Entry 3O61 (X-ray diffraction, 2.45 A resolution); this record covers chains A and B.

# Chain A (and B)
Name: GDP-mannose pyrophosphatase nudK
Source organism: Escherichia coli
Notes: EC 3.6.1.-; chain B of this document is another copy of the same molecule, construct and numbering; everything in this record applies to it too
UniProt: P37128 (NUDK_ECOLI); numbering as in UniProt (aligned over 1-191)
Amino-acid sequence (191 residues; row label = number of the first residue in the row):
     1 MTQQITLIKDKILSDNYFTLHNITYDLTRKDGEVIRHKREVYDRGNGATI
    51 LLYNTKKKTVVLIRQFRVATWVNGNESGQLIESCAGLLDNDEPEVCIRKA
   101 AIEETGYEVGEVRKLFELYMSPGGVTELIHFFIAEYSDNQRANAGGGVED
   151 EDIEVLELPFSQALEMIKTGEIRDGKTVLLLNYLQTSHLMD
Unresolved in the structure: 147-150 (chain B: 1-2, 149-150)
Construct notes: engineered mutation A100 (Glu in P37128)
Ion coordination: Na+ near T19 (its only coordinating residue here); Mg2+: A85, E104 (together with guanosine-5'-diphosphate-alpha-D-mannose)
Small-molecule neighbours:
  - guanosine-5'-diphosphate-alpha-D-mannose (GDD), molecule 1: Y17, F18, R44, N46, G47, A48, Q65, R67, E82, A85, G86, L87, E104, E127, I129, E151, K176
  - guanosine-5'-diphosphate-alpha-D-mannose (GDD), molecule 2: K38, R39, E40, S121, P122, G123
Curated features (UniProtKB/Swiss-Prot):
  - motif: Q79 to G106 (Nudix box)
  - binding site (GDP-alpha-D-mannose): Y17, K38 to E40, R67, A85 to L87, E104, E127, D150, E151, K176
  - binding site (Mg(2+)): A85, E104, E151
  - mutagenesis: R44 (R44S: Decreases catalytic activity rate by a factor of 53 and substrate affinity by at least 2-fold), E149 (E149A: Does not affect catalytic activity rate and substrate affinity), D150 (D150A: Does not affect catalytic activity rate), E151 (E151A: Decreases catalytic activity rate by a factor of 4, but does not affect substrate affinity), D152 (D152A: Decreases catalytic activity rate by a factor of 2), K176 (K176A: Decreases catalytic activity rate by a factor of 820 and substrate affinity by at least 2-fold)
What the authors report for this chain:
  - binding site for guanosine-5'-diphosphate-alpha-D-mannose: Y17, K38, R39, E40, R44, R67, E127, K176
  - contacts within the chain: D174-K176 (salt bridge)
  - conformationally variable residues (loop rearrangement): Y17
  - specificity-determining residues: K176
  - mutagenesis - R44S, E151A (3 fold), K176A: decreased catalytic activity
  - mutagenesis - E149A, D150A, D152A: unchanged catalytic activity
  - catalytic residues: R44, K176

# Chain A / chain B interface
Contacting residue pairs - 107 pairs, chain A then chain B:
  M1(A) - Q65(B)
  M1(A) - F66(B)
  M1(A) - Q79(B)  hydrogen bond (backbone-side chain)
  M1(A) - E151(B)
  M1(A) - D152(B)  hydrogen bond (backbone-backbone)
  T2(A) - Q79(B)  hydrogen bond (backbone-side chain)
  I5(A) - F66(B)  hydrophobic
  I5(A) - W71(B)
  L7(A) - W71(B)  hydrophobic
  L13(A) - S14(B)
  L13(A) - N16(B)
  S14(A) - L13(B)
  S14(A) - L20(B)
  N16(A) - N22(B)
  N16(A) - E40(B)
  Y17(A) - E40(B)  hydrogen bond (backbone-side chain)
  F18(A) - E40(B)  hydrogen bond (backbone-side chain)
  L20(A) - S14(B)
  L20(A) - Y42(B)
  N22(A) - N16(B)
  Y25(A) - F66(B)  hydrophobic
  Y25(A) - V68(B)  hydrophobic
  R29(A) - E151(B)
  R29(A) - D152(B)  salt bridge
  R39(A) - V68(B)
  E40(A) - N16(B)
  E40(A) - Y17(B)  hydrogen bond (side chain-backbone)
  E40(A) - F18(B)  hydrogen bond (side chain-backbone)
  E40(A) - Y42(B)  hydrogen bond
  Y42(A) - L20(B)
  Y42(A) - E40(B)  hydrogen bond
  Y42(A) - Y42(B)  hydrophobic
  Y42(A) - G124(B)
  R44(A) - G123(B)
  R44(A) - G124(B)
  N46(A) - N73(B)  hydrogen bond
  F66(A) - I5(B)  hydrophobic
  F66(A) - Y25(B)  hydrophobic
  R67(A) - P122(B)
  V68(A) - Y25(B)  hydrophobic
  V68(A) - R39(B)
  V68(A) - V41(B)  hydrophobic
  A69(A) - V41(B)  hydrophobic
  A69(A) - V125(B)
  A69(A) - T126(B)
  T70(A) - Y119(B)
  T70(A) - P122(B)
  W71(A) - L7(B)  hydrophobic
  V72(A) - I23(B)  hydrophobic
  V72(A) - T126(B)
  N73(A) - N46(B)  hydrogen bond
  N73(A) - Y119(B)  hydrogen bond (backbone-side chain)
  N73(A) - T126(B)  hydrogen bond (side chain-backbone)
  N73(A) - L128(B)
  G74(A) - Y119(B)
  N75(A) - Y119(B)  hydrogen bond (backbone-side chain)
  L80(A) - P122(B)  hydrophobic
  F116(A) - I167(B)  hydrophobic
  E117(A) - R173(B)
  L118(A) - R173(B)
  L118(A) - V178(B)  hydrophobic
  Y119(A) - T70(B)
  Y119(A) - N73(B)  hydrogen bond (side chain-backbone)
  Y119(A) - G74(B)
  Y119(A) - N75(B)  hydrogen bond (side chain-backbone)
  Y119(A) - L80(B)  hydrophobic
  Y119(A) - R173(B)  hydrogen bond (backbone-backbone)
  Y119(A) - D174(B)
  Y119(A) - G175(B)  hydrogen bond (backbone-backbone)
  M120(A) - M120(B)
  M120(A) - G175(B)
  S121(A) - E127(B)  hydrogen bond
  P122(A) - R67(B)
  P122(A) - A69(B)
  P122(A) - T70(B)
  P122(A) - L80(B)  hydrophobic
  P122(A) - E82(B)
  P122(A) - D174(B)
  G123(A) - R44(B)
  G123(A) - R67(B)
  G124(A) - Y42(B)
  G124(A) - R44(B)
  V125(A) - A69(B)
  V125(A) - V125(B)  hydrophobic
  T126(A) - A69(B)
  T126(A) - V72(B)
  T126(A) - N73(B)  hydrogen bond (backbone-side chain)
  E127(A) - S121(B)  hydrogen bond
  L128(A) - N73(B)
  E151(A) - R29(B)
  D152(A) - R29(B)
  I167(A) - F116(B)  hydrophobic
  R173(A) - E117(B)
  R173(A) - L118(B)
  R173(A) - Y119(B)  hydrogen bond (backbone-backbone)
  D174(A) - Y119(B)
  D174(A) - P122(B)
  G175(A) - Y119(B)  hydrogen bond (backbone-backbone)
  G175(A) - M120(B)
  V178(A) - L118(B)  hydrophobic
  V178(A) - L179(B)  hydrophobic
  L179(A) - G175(B)
  L179(A) - V178(B)  hydrophobic
  L179(A) - L179(B)
  Q185(A) - T186(B)
  T186(A) - Q185(B)
  T186(A) - T186(B)  hydrogen bond
Interface residues without a listed pair, chain A (59 interface residues in all): I23, L27, V41, S77, E82, K176, N182
Interface residues without a listed pair, chain B (60 interface residues in all): L27, I172, K176, N182, Y183

# In short
Chain A and chain B form an interface of 59 and 60 residues respectively; the contacts include 24 hydrogen
bonds and 1 salt bridge. Among the polar pairs are R29(A)-D152(B), M1(A)-Q79(B) and T2(A)-Q79(B). The paper
reports catalytic residues R44(A) and K176(A); R44S, E151A and K176A of chain A reduce catalytic activity; 6
substitutions were tested in all.
Both chains are GDP-mannose pyrophosphatase nudK (Escherichia coli). Entry 3O61 (Structure of the E100A E.coli
GDP-mannose hydrolase (yffh) in complex with GDP-mannose and Mg++) was determined by X-ray diffraction (same
publication as 3O52, 3O69 and 3O6Z).
